6YX7 - chains CCC and GGG of the 12 polymer chains in the assembly; structure by X-ray diffraction, 1.42 A resolution.

Chain CCC (and GGG):
Molecule: Allophycocyanin alpha
Source organism: Nostoc sp. WR13
Notes: chain GGG of this document is another copy of the same molecule, construct and numbering; everything in this record applies to it too
Reference sequence: A0A4Y5PW22 (A0A4Y5PW22_9NOSO); residues 1-160 here correspond to UniProt positions 2-161 (UniProt number = residue number + 1)
Amino-acid sequence (160 residues; row label = number of the first residue in the row):
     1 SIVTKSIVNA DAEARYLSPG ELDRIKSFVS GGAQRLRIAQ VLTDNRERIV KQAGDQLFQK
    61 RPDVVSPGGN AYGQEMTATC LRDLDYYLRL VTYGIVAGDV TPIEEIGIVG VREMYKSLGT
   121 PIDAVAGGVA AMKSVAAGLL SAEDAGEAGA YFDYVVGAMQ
Covalent attachments: phycocyanobilin (CYC) linked to Cys80
Small-molecule neighbours: phycocyanobilin (CYC): Leu57, Val64, Asn70, Ala71, Met76, Thr79, Arg82, Asp83, Leu84, Tyr86, Tyr87, Leu90, Ile106, Gly107, Met114, Tyr115, Leu118, Thr120, Pro121, Ala124, Val125

Chain CCC / chain GGG interface:
Contacting residue pairs (17):
  Arg61(CCC) - Gly68(GGG)
  Pro62(CCC) - Pro67(GGG)
  Asp63(CCC) - Asp63(GGG)
  Asp63(CCC) - Ser66(GGG)
  Asp63(CCC) - Pro67(GGG)  hydrogen bond (backbone-backbone)
  Asp63(CCC) - Gly68(GGG)
  Asp63(CCC) - Gly69(GGG)
  Ser66(CCC) - Asp63(GGG)
  Ser66(CCC) - Ser66(GGG)  hydrogen bond
  Pro67(CCC) - Pro62(GGG)
  Pro67(CCC) - Asp63(GGG)  hydrogen bond (backbone-backbone)
  Gly68(CCC) - Arg61(GGG)
  Gly68(CCC) - Asp63(GGG)
  Gly69(CCC) - Asp63(GGG)
  Arg112(CCC) - Lys116(GGG)
  Lys116(CCC) - Gln160(GGG)  hydrogen bond (side chain-backbone)
  Gln160(CCC) - Lys116(GGG)  hydrogen bond (backbone-side chain)
Other interface residues (no listed pair), chain CCC (11 interface residues in all): Lys60
Other interface residues (no listed pair), chain GGG (11 interface residues in all): Lys60, Arg112

Summary:
The chain CCC/chain GGG interface involves 11 residues from each chain; the contacts include 5 hydrogen bonds.
Among the polar pairs are Ser66(CCC)-Ser66(GGG), Lys116(CCC)-Gln160(GGG) and Asp63(CCC)-Pro67(GGG).
Phycocyanobilin is covalently linked to Cys80(CCC).
Chain CCC and chain GGG are both Allophycocyanin alpha (Nostoc sp. WR13); the structure, The high resolution
structure of allophycocyanin from cyanobacterium Nostoc sp. WR13, the P21212 crystal form, was determined by
X-ray diffraction.
